4NE1 - chains t and V of the 24 polymer chains in the assembly; structure by X-ray diffraction, 6.50 A resolution (low resolution: residue-level contacts below are approximate; hydrogen-bond / salt-bridge calls are withheld).

# Chain t
Molecule: 26-nt DNA strand
Sequence (26 nucleotides; numbered 1 to 26; the number before each row is that of its first residue):
     1 TTTTTTTTTTTTTTTTTTTTTTTTTT

# Chain V
Name: Centromere protein X
From: Homo sapiens
UniProt: A8MT69 (CENPX_HUMAN); numbering as in UniProt (aligned over 8-81)
Chain sequence (74 residues; numbered 8 to 81; the number before each row is that of its first residue):
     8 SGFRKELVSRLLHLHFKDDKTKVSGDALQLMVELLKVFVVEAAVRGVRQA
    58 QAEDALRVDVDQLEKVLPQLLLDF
From the paper describing this entry:
  - mutagenesis - K12A/H20A/K27A/K29A: abolished binding to the 26-nt DNA strand

# Chain t / chain V interface
Contacting residue pairs (7; chain t residue first):
  DT21(t) - Lys29(V)
  DT21(t) - Val30(V)
  DT21(t) - Ser31(V)
  DT22(t) - His20(V)
  DT23(t) - Glu13(V)
  DT23(t) - Arg17(V)
  DT24(t) - Arg17(V)
Also at the interface, not in a pair above, chain V (7 interface residues in all): Ser16

# Summary
Chain t and chain V form an interface of 4 and 7 residues respectively. From the paper: K12A/H20A/K27A/K29A of
chain V abolish binding to the 26-nt DNA strand.
Here chain t is a 26-nt DNA strand and chain V is Centromere protein X (Homo sapiens). Entry 4NE1 (Human MHF1
MHF2 DNA complexes) was determined by X-ray diffraction, deposited together with 4NDY, 4NE3, 4NE5 and 4NE6.
